8TQK - chains D and E of the 9 polymer chains in the assembly; structure by electron microscopy, 3.20 A resolution.

== Chain D ==
Molecule: Heavy chain Fab rPIV3-18
Source organism: Homo sapiens
Notes: antibody fragment or engineered binder
Amino-acid sequence (224 residues; numbered 1 to 216 plus 8 insertion-coded residues; the number before each row is that of its first residue; a row labelled like 82A-82C holds insertion residues (82A, then the next letters in order)):
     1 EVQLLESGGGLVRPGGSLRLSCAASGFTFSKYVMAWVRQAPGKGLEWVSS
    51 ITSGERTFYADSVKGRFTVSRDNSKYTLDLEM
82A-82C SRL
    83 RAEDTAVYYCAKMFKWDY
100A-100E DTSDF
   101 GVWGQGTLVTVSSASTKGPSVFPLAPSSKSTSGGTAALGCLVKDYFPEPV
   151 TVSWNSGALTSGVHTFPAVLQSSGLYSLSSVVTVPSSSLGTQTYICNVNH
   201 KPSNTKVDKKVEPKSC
Not modelled in the structure: 1, 110-216
Disulfides: Cys-22/Cys-92

== Chain E ==
Molecule: Light chain Fab rPIV3-28
Source organism: Homo sapiens
Notes: antibody fragment or engineered binder
Amino-acid sequence (214 residues; each row starts with the number of its first residue):
     1 DFQMTQSPSTLSASVGDRVTITCRASQSVGNWLTWYQHKPGKAPKILIYK
    51 ASTLQSGVPSRFSGSGSGTEFTLTISSLQPDDFATYYCQQFNTYSWTFGQ
   101 GTRVEIKRTVAAPSVFIFPPSDEQLKSGTASVVCLLNNFYPREAKVQWKV
   151 DNALQSGNSQESVTEQDSKDSTYSLSSTLTLSKADYEKHKVYACEVTHQG
   201 LRSPVTKSFNRGEC
Not modelled in the structure: 106-214
Disulfides: Cys-23/Cys-88

== Chain D / chain E interface ==
Contacting residue pairs (25):
  Val-37(D) / Trp-96(E)  hydrophobic
  Val-37(D) / Phe-98(E)  hydrophobic
  Gln-39(D) / His-38(E)  hydrogen bond
  Lys-43(D) / Tyr-87(E)
  Gly-44(D) / Tyr-87(E)
  Leu-45(D) / Tyr-87(E)  hydrophobic
  Leu-45(D) / Phe-98(E)
  Glu-46(D) / Phe-98(E)
  Trp-47(D) / Tyr-94(E)
  Trp-47(D) / Ser-95(E)
  Trp-47(D) / Trp-96(E)
  Ser-50(D) / Tyr-94(E)
  Phe-58(D) / Tyr-94(E)  hydrophobic
  Tyr-91(D) / Ala-43(E)
  Tyr-91(D) / Pro-44(E)
  Ala-93(D) / Trp-96(E)  hydrophobic
  Met-95(D) / Phe-91(E)
  Met-95(D) / Trp-96(E)
  Phe-96(D) / Tyr-49(E)  hydrophobic
  Trp-98(D) / Trp-32(E)
  Trp-98(D) / Phe-91(E)
  Trp-98(D) / Asn-92(E)
  Asp-99(D) / Trp-32(E)
  Asp-99(D) / Lys-50(E)  hydrogen bond (backbone-side chain)
  Trp-103(D) / Tyr-36(E)
Other interface residues (no listed pair), chain D (22 interface residues in all): Ala-35, Lys-97, Tyr-100, Asp-100D, Gly-101, Gly-104
Other interface residues (no listed pair), chain E (18 interface residues in all): Asn-31, Thr-34, Gln-55, Thr-93

== Summary ==
The interface between chain D and chain E involves 22 residues on one side and 18 on the other, with 2
hydrogen bonds. Polar pairs include Gln-39(D)/His-38(E) and Asp-99(D)/Lys-50(E).
Here chain D is Heavy chain Fab rPIV3-18 and chain E is Light chain Fab rPIV3-28, both from Homo sapiens.
Entry 8TQK (Human parainfluenza virus type 3 prefusion F trimer in complex with rPIV3-18 Fab) was determined
by electron microscopy (same publication as 8TQI).
